PDB entry 4TUI | X-ray diffraction, 3.59 A resolution | chains E and F of the 8 polymer chains in the assembly

Chain E (and F):
Name: DNA double-strand break repair protein Mre11
Organism: Methanocaldococcus jannaschii
Notes: chain F of this document is another copy of the same molecule, construct and numbering; everything in this record applies to it too
Reference sequence: Q58719 (MRE11_METJA); numbering as in UniProt (aligned over 1-333)
Chain sequence (337 residues; each row starts with the number of its first residue; numbers below 1 keep their minus sign (Arg-3 is residue -3)):
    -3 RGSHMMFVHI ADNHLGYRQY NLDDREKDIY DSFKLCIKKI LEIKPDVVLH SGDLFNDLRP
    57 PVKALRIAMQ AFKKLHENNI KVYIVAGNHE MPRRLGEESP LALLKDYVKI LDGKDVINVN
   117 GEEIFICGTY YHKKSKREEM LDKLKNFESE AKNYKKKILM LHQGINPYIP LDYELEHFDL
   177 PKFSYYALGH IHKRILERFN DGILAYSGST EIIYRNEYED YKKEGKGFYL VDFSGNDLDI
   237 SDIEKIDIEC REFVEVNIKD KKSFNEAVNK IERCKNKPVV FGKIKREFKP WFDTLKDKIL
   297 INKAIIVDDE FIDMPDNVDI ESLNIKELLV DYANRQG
Disordered / not traced: -3, 312-333 (chain F: -3 to -2, 304-333)
Differences from the reference sequence: expression tag (-3 to 0)
Curated features (UniProtKB/Swiss-Prot):
  - active site: His85 (Proton donor)
  - binding site (Mn(2+)): Asp8, His10, Asp49, Asn84, His158, His186, His188
From the paper describing this entry:
  - mutagenesis - R55S, R89S: abolished binding to TP124/580
  - mutagenesis - R55S, R89S: decreased catalytic activity
  - mutagenesis - V58C/L99C, K129A, K132D, I302R, I302Y: decreased catalytic activity on DAR134
  - mutagenesis - K129A, K132D, I302Y: decreased catalytic activity on TP124/580
  - mutagenesis - I302R: unchanged catalytic activity on TP124/580
  - mutagenesis - K59C/E94C: decreased catalytic activity on reduced state
  - mutagenesis - K59C/E94C: increased catalytic activity on oxidized conditions

Interface between chain E and chain F:
Contacting residue pairs (20; chain E residue first):
  Arg55(E) with Arg55(F)
  Pro57(E) with Arg55(F)
  Val58(E) with Leu54(F); Glu94(F); Ser95(F); Pro96(F), hydrophobic; Leu99(F), hydrophobic
  Lys59(E) with Gly92(F); Glu94(F), salt bridge
  Arg62(E) with Glu94(F), salt bridge
  Met65(E) with Met65(F), hydrophobic
  Gln66(E) with Lys101(F)
  Leu91(E) with Asp19(F)
  Glu94(E) with Val58(F); Lys59(F), salt bridge; Arg62(F), salt bridge
  Ser95(E) with Val58(F)
  Leu99(E) with Val58(F), hydrophobic; Leu61(F); Arg62(F)
Other interface residues (no listed pair), chain E (18 interface residues in all): Leu54, Pro56, Leu61, Lys69, Gly92, Pro96, Lys101
Other interface residues (no listed pair), chain F (18 interface residues in all): Pro56, Pro57, Gln66, Asp102

Overview:
Chain E and chain F each contribute 18 residues to their interface; the contacts include 4 salt bridges. Polar
contacts include Lys59(E)-Glu94(F) and Arg62(E)-Glu94(F). From the paper: V58C/L99C, K129A and K132D of chain
E, among others, reduce catalytic activity on DAR134; K129A, K132D and I302Y of chain E reduce catalytic
activity on TP124/580; 8 substitutions were tested in all.
Both chains are DNA double-strand break repair protein Mre11 (Methanocaldococcus jannaschii). Entry 4TUI
(Crystal structure of MjMre11-DNA1 complex) was determined by X-ray diffraction together with 4TUG from the
same study.
